Entry 6VDQ (X-ray diffraction, 1.78 A resolution); this record covers chain A.

== Chain A ==
Name: 3-methyl-L-tyrosine peroxygenase
Organism: Streptomyces lavendulae
Notes: EC 1.11.2.5
UniProt: B0CN28 (SFMD_STRLA); residues 1-365 here = UniProt positions 1-365
Sequence (365 residues; each row starts with the number of its first residue):
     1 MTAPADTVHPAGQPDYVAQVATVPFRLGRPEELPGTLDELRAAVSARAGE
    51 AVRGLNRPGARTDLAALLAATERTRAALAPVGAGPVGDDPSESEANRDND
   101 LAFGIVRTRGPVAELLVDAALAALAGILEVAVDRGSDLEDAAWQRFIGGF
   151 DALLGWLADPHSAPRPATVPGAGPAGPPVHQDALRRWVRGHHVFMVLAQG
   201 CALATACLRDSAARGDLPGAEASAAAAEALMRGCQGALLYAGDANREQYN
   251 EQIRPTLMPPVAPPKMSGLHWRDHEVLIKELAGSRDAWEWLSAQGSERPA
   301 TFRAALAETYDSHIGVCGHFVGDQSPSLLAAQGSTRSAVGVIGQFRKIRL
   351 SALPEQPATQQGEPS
Disordered / not traced: 1-16, 322-365
Covalent attachments: heme c (HEC) linked to Cys317
Ion coordination: heme c Fe: His274, His313
Ligand contacts: heme c (HEC): His191, Phe194, Leu197, Met231, Cys234, Leu238, Met266, Ser267, Gly268, Trp271, His274, Leu277, Ile278, Leu281, Leu306, Thr309, Tyr310, His313, Val316, Gly318, His319, Phe320
Reported in the primary citation:
  - heme c coordination: His274, His313
  - binding site for heme c: Trp271, Cys317
  - mutagenesis - H274A, H274N, H274Q, H313A, H313N, H313Q: decreased expression

== Summary ==
Heme c is covalently linked to Cys317. The heme c Fe site is built by His274 and His313. From the paper: a
binding site for heme c at Trp271 and Cys317; H274A, H274N and H274Q, among others, reduce expression; 6
substitutions were tested in all.
Chain A is 3-methyl-L-tyrosine peroxygenase (Streptomyces lavendulae); the structure, Crystal structure of
SfmD, was determined by X-ray diffraction together with 6VDP, 6VDZ and 6VE0 from the same study.
